Entry 6Z2K (electron microscopy, 4.50 A resolution (low resolution: residue-level contacts below are approximate; hydrogen-bond / salt-bridge calls are withheld)); this record covers chains E and F of the 12 polymer chains in the assembly.

# Chain E
Name: Histone deacetylase 1
Organism: Homo sapiens
Notes: EC 3.5.1.98
Reference sequence: Q13547 (HDAC1_HUMAN); numbering as in UniProt (aligned over 1-482)
Amino-acid sequence (482 residues; each row starts with the number of its first residue):
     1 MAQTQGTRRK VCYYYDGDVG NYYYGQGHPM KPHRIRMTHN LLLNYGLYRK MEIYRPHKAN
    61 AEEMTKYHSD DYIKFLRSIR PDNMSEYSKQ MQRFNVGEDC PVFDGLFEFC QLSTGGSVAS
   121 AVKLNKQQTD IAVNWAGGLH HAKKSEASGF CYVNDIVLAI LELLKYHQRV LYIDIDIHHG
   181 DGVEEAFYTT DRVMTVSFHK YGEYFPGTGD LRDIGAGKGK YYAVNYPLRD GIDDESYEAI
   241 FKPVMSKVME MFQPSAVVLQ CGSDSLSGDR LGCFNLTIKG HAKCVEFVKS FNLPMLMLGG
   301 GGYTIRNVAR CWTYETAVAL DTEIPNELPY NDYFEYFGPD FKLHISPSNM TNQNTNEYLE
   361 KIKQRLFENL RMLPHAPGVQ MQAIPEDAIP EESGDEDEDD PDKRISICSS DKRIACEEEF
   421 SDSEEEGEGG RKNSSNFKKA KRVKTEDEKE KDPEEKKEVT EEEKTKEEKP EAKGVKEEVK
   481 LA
Unresolved in the structure: 1-7, 326, 377-482
Ion coordination: K+ site 1: Asp174, Asp176, His178, Ser197, Phe198; Zn2+: Asp176, His178, Asp264; K+ site 2: Phe187, Thr190, Val193, Tyr222
Residues lining bound ligands: inositol hexakisphosphate (IHP): Tyr23, Gln26, Gly27, Lys31
Swiss-Prot annotation at these positions:
  - active site: His141
  - binding site (1D-myo-inositol 1,4,5,6-tetrakisphosphate): Gly27, Lys31, Arg270
  - binding site (Zn(2+)): Asp176, His178, Asp264
  - modified residue: Lys74 (N6-acetyllysine), Lys220 (N6-acetyllysine), Cys261 (S-nitrosocysteine), Cys273 (S-nitrosocysteine), Ser393 (Phosphoserine), Ser406 (Phosphoserine), Ser409 (Phosphoserine), Ser421 (Phosphoserine), Ser423 (Phosphoserine), Lys432 (N6-methylated lysine)
  - cross-link (Glycyl lysine isopeptide (Lys-Gly)): Lys74 (interchain with G-Cter in SUMO2), Lys438 (interchain with G-Cter in SUMO2), Lys444 (interchain with G-Cter in SUMO), Lys456 (interchain with G-Cter in SUMO2), Lys457 (interchain with G-Cter in SUMO2), Lys473 (interchain with G-Cter in SUMO2), Lys476 (interchain with G-Cter in SUMO), Lys480 (interchain with G-Cter in SUMO2)
  - mutagenesis: Ala136 to Gly138 (Impaired protein deacetylase activity without affecting the protein decrotonylase activity), His141 (H141A: Abolishes histone deacetylase and decrotonylase activities), Phe287 (F287Y: Abolishes interaction with CHFR; when associated with I-297), Met297 (M297I: Abolishes interaction with CHFR; when associated with Y-287), Glu391 to Ala482 (Strongly decreases deacetylase activity, and disrupts interaction with NuRD and SIN3 complexes), Ser421 (S421A: Strongly decreases deacetylase activity, and disrupts interaction with NuRD and SIN3 complexes; S421D/E: Slightly decreases deacetylase activity), Ser423 (S423A: Strongly decreases deacetylase activity, and disrupts interaction with NuRD and SIN3 complexes; S423D/E: Decreases deacetylase activity), Glu424 to Glu426 (Abolished histone deacetylase and decrotonylase activities), Glu424 (E424A: Slightly decreases deacetylase activity, no effect on interaction with NuRD and SIN3 complexes), Glu425 (E425A: No effect on deacetylase activity, no effect on interaction with NuRD and SIN3 complexes), Glu426 (E426A: Decreases deacetylase activity, and disrupts interaction with NuRD and SIN3 complexes)

# Chain F
Name: Mitotic deacetylase-associated SANT domain protein
Organism: Homo sapiens
Reference sequence: Q6PJG2 (MDEAS_HUMAN); numbering as in UniProt (aligned over 717-887)
Amino-acid sequence (173 residues; numbered 715 to 887; the number before each row is that of its first residue):
   715 GAVSIEPRIN VGSRFQAEIP LMRDRALAAA DPHKADLVWQ PWEDLESSRE KQRQVEDLLT
   775 AACSSIFPGA GTNQELALHC LHESRGDILE TLNKLLLKKP LRPHNHPLAT YHYTGSDQWK
   835 MAERKLFNKG IAIYKKDFFL VQKLIQTKTV AQCVEFYYTY KKQVKIGRNG TLT
Unresolved in the structure: 715-719, 830-832, 880-887
Differences from the reference sequence: expression tag (715-716)
Reported in the primary citation:
  - binding site for inositol hexakisphosphate: Lys839, Lys843

# Interface between chain E and chain F
Pairs across the interface - 82 pairs, chain E then chain F:
  Tyr14(E) - Asp745(F)
  Tyr14(E) - Ala749(F)
  Tyr15(E) - Tyr827(F)
  Asp16(E) - His826(F)
  Asp16(E) - Tyr827(F)
  Gly17(E) - Tyr827(F)
  Tyr23(E) - Lys850(F)
  Tyr23(E) - Tyr872(F)
  Gln26(E) - Lys850(F)
  Arg36(E) - Tyr827(F)
  Leu43(E) - Leu792(F)
  Tyr48(E) - Val752(F)
  Tyr48(E) - Trp753(F)
  Arg49(E) - Trp753(F)
  Arg49(E) - Pro755(F)
  Arg49(E) - Val769(F)
  Arg49(E) - Glu770(F)
  Lys50(E) - Pro755(F)
  Met51(E) - Trp753(F)
  Glu52(E) - Trp753(F)
  Glu52(E) - Gln754(F)
  Glu52(E) - Pro755(F)
  Ile53(E) - Leu751(F)
  Ile53(E) - Val752(F)
  Ile53(E) - Trp753(F)
  Tyr54(E) - Ala749(F)
  Tyr54(E) - Asp750(F)
  Tyr54(E) - Leu751(F)
  Tyr54(E) - Val752(F)
  Arg55(E) - Ala749(F)
  Arg55(E) - Asp750(F)
  Arg55(E) - Val752(F)
  Arg55(E) - Pro821(F)
  Arg55(E) - Ala823(F)
  Pro56(E) - Lys748(F)
  Pro56(E) - Ala749(F)
  His57(E) - His747(F)
  His57(E) - Lys748(F)
  Thr65(E) - Gln730(F)
  Lys66(E) - Gln730(F)
  Tyr67(E) - Phe729(F)
  Tyr67(E) - Gln730(F)
  His68(E) - Gln730(F)
  Ala119(E) - Asp745(F)
  Ala119(E) - Lys748(F)
  Ala119(E) - Ala749(F)
  Val122(E) - Ala743(F)
  Val122(E) - Ala744(F)
  Val122(E) - Asp745(F)
  Lys123(E) - Asp745(F)
  Lys126(E) - Ala743(F)
  Lys144(E) - Gly726(F)
  Lys144(E) - Phe729(F)
  Leu161(E) - Glu732(F)
  Leu164(E) - Glu732(F)
  Leu164(E) - Pro734(F)
  Leu164(E) - Met736(F)
  Lys165(E) - Pro734(F)
  Lys165(E) - Leu735(F)
  Lys165(E) - Met736(F)
  Lys165(E) - Arg737(F)
  Lys165(E) - Asp738(F)
  Tyr166(E) - Met736(F)
  Tyr166(E) - Arg737(F)
  Tyr166(E) - Asp738(F)
  Tyr166(E) - Ala740(F)
  Tyr166(E) - Leu741(F)
  Gln168(E) - Met736(F)
  Glu185(E) - Ser727(F)
  Glu185(E) - Arg728(F)
  Glu185(E) - Phe729(F)
  Ala186(E) - Arg728(F)
  Ala186(E) - Phe729(F)
  Thr189(E) - Arg728(F)
  Thr189(E) - Phe729(F)
  Thr190(E) - Glu732(F)
  Arg192(E) - Pro734(F)
  Arg192(E) - Met736(F)
  Tyr201(E) - Glu720(F)
  Gly207(E) - Glu720(F)
  Thr208(E) - Pro721(F)
  Tyr336(E) - Lys876(F)
Other interface residues (no listed pair), chain E (51 interface residues in all): Asn21, Asn44, Glu63, Pro81, Gly115, His167, Phe187, Tyr188, Pro206, Tyr333
Other interface residues (no listed pair), chain F (46 interface residues in all): Arg722, Ile723, Arg739, Ala742, Glu760, Gln788, Glu789, Gly829, Phe853

# Overview
51 residues of chain E and 46 residues of chain F are in contact. Ligands of chain E: inositol
hexakisphosphate. From UniProt: active-site residue His141(E), 3 residues binding 1D-myo-inositol
1,4,5,6-tetrakisphosphate, 3 Zn2+-binding residues and 13 mutagenesis sites on chain E. The paper reports a
binding site for inositol hexakisphosphate at Lys839(F) and Lys843(F).
Chain E is Histone deacetylase 1 and chain F is Mitotic deacetylase-associated SANT domain protein, both from
Homo sapiens; the structure, The structure of the tetrameric HDAC1/MIDEAS/DNTTIP1 MiDAC deacetylase complex,
was determined by electron microscopy together with 6Z2J from the same study.
